PDB entry 7B8T | X-ray diffraction, 2.70 A resolution | chains B and C of the 6 polymer chains in the assembly

Chain B:
Protein: Multidrug efflux pump subunit AcrB
From: Escherichia coli (strain K12)
Reference sequence: P31224 (ACRB_ECOLI); numbering as in UniProt; present here: 39-329, 561-869
Chain sequence (613 residues; each row starts with the number of its first residue; note: 222 numbers in that range are skipped by the numbering (no residue carries them; nothing is unmodelled there)):
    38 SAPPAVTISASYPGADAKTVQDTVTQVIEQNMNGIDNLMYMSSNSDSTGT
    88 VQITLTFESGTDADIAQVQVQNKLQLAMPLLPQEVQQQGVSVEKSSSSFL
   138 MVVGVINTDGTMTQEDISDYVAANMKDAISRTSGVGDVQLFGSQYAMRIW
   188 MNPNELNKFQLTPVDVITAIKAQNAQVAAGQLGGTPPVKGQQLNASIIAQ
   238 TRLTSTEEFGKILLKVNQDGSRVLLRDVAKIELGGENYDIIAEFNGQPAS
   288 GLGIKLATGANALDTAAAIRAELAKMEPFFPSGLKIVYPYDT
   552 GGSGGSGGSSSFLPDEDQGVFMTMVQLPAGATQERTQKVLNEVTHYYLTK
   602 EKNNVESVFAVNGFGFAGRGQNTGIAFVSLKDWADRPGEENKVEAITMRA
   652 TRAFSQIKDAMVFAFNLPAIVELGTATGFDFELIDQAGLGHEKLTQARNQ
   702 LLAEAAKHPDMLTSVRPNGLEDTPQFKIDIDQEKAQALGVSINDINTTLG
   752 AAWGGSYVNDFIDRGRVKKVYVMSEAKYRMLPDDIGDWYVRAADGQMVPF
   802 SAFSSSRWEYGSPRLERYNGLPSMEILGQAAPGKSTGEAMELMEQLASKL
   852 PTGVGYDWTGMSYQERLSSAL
Unresolved in the structure: 38, 552-568, 669-677, 865-872
Sequence notes: expression tag (38, 870-872); linker (552-560)
Reported in the primary citation:
  - binding site for Levofloxacin: Phe178, Phe610, Phe615, Phe628
  - mutagenesis - F136A: unchanged growth in response to chloramphenicol
  - mutagenesis - F136A, F178A: unchanged growth in response to tetraphenylphosphonium

Chain C:
Protein: Multidrug efflux pump subunit AcrB
From: Escherichia coli (strain K12)
Reference sequence: P31224 (ACRB_ECOLI); numbering as in UniProt; present here: 39-327, 561-869
Chain sequence (613 residues; row label = number of the first residue in the row; note: 222 numbers in that range are skipped by the numbering (no residue carries them; nothing is unmodelled there)):
    38 SAPPAVTISASYPGADAKTVQDTVTQVIEQNMNGIDNLMYMSSNSDSTGT
    88 VQITLTFESGTDADIAQVQVQNKLQLAMPLLPQEVQQQGVSVEKSSSSFL
   138 MVVGVINTDGTMTQEDISDYVAANMKDAISRTSGVGDVQLFGSQYAMRIW
   188 MNPNELNKFQLTPVDVITAIKAQNAQVAAGQLGGTPPVKGQQLNASIIAQ
   238 TRLTSTEEFGKILLKVNQDGSRVLLRDVAKIELGGENYDIIAEFNGQPAS
   288 GLGIKLATGANALDTAAAIRAELAKMEPFFPSGLKIVYPY
   550 DTGGSGGSGGSSSFLPDEDQGVFMTMVQLPAGATQERTQKVLNEVTHYYL
   600 TKEKNNVESVFAVNGFGFAGRGQNTGIAFVSLKDWADRPGEENKVEAITM
   650 RATRAFSQIKDAMVFAFNLPAIVELGTATGFDFELIDQAGLGHEKLTQAR
   700 NQLLAEAAKHPDMLTSVRPNGLEDTPQFKIDIDQEKAQALGVSINDINTT
   750 LGAAWGGSYVNDFIDRGRVKKVYVMSEAKYRMLPDDIGDWYVRAADGQMV
   800 PFSAFSSSRWEYGSPRLERYNGLPSMEILGQAAPGKSTGEAMELMEQLAS
   850 KLPTGVGYDWTGMSYQERLSSAL
Unresolved in the structure: 38, 550-569, 667-678, 865-872
Sequence notes: expression tag (38, 870-872); linker (552-560)
Ligand contacts: Levofloxacin (LFX; (3S)-9-fluoro-3-methyl-10-(4-methylpiperazin-1-yl)-7-oxo-2,3-dihydro-7H-[1,4]oxazino[2,3,4-ij]quinoline-6-carboxylic acid): Phe136, Val139, Gln176, Phe178, Ile277, Ala279, Tyr327, Met573, Phe610, Val612, Phe615, Phe628
Reported in the primary citation:
  - binding site for Levofloxacin: Phe178, Phe610, Phe615, Phe628
  - mutagenesis - F136A: unchanged growth in response to Levofloxacin
  - mutagenesis - F136A: unchanged growth in response to chloramphenicol
  - mutagenesis - Y327A, F610A: decreased growth in response to Levofloxacin
  - mutagenesis - F136A, F178A: unchanged growth in response to tetraphenylphosphonium

Chain B / chain C interface:
Contacting residue pairs (116; chain B residue first):
  Val105(B) with Val105(C), hydrophobic; Asn109(C)
  Gln108(B) with Asn109(C); Lys110(C); Leu113(C)
  Asn109(B) with Asn109(C)
  Gln112(B) with Asn109(C), hydrogen bond; Gln112(C); Leu113(C)
  Met115(B) with Leu113(C); Pro116(C), hydrophobic
  Gln123(B) with Pro116(C); Leu117(C)
  Gln124(B) with Leu117(C)
  Val127(B) with Leu113(C), hydrophobic
  Val129(B) with Lys110(C), hydrogen bond (backbone-side chain)
  Asp164(B) with Gln67(C)
  Ser167(B) with Asn70(C); Gly71(C), hydrogen bond (backbone-backbone)
  Arg168(B) with Met69(C); Leu75(C); Met78(C); Asn820(C), hydrogen bond (side chain-backbone)
  Ala209(B) with Ile743(C)
  Gln210(B) with Gln733(C); Gln737(C)
  Gln213(B) with Thr56(C), hydrogen bond; Thr60(C)
  Val214(B) with Asp53(C); Thr56(C); Asn747(C)
  Ala215(B) with Tyr49(C), hydrophobic; Gly51(C); Ala52(C), hydrophobic; Gly751(C)
  Ala216(B) with Gly51(C), hydrogen bond (backbone-backbone); Leu750(C), hydrophobic; Trp754(C)
  Gly217(B) with Gly51(C), hydrogen bond (backbone-backbone); Trp754(C); Gly755(C)
  Gln218(B) with Ser84(C), hydrogen bond (side chain-backbone); Gln622(C); Trp754(C)
  Leu219(B) with Phe727(C), hydrophobic; Trp754(C), hydrophobic; Met781(C); Leu782(C); Pro783(C)
  Gly220(B) with Gln622(C), hydrogen bond (backbone-side chain); Arg780(C); Met781(C), hydrogen bond (backbone-backbone)
  Gly221(B) with Gln622(C); Arg780(C), hydrogen bond (backbone-side chain); Met781(C)
  Thr222(B) with Tyr275(C), hydrogen bond (side chain-backbone); Asp276(C); Gln584(C); Gln622(C); Arg780(C)
  Pro223(B) with Trp187(C), hydrophobic; Tyr275(C); Ala777(C); Arg780(C), hydrogen bond (backbone-side chain)
  Pro224(B) with Gln584(C); Met781(C), hydrophobic
  Val225(B) with Ala777(C), hydrophobic; Lys778(C); Met781(C), hydrophobic
  Lys226(B) with Glu585(C)
  Gly227(B) with Glu585(C), hydrogen bond (backbone-side chain)
  Gln228(B) with Thr583(C), hydrogen bond (backbone-side chain); Glu585(C); Met781(C), hydrogen bond (side chain-backbone); Leu782(C)
  Gln229(B) with Gly581(C); Thr583(C), hydrogen bond (backbone-side chain); Arg586(C)
  Leu230(B) with Thr583(C); Leu782(C), hydrophobic
  Asn231(B) with Gly581(C); Gln622(C)
  Ala232(B) with Pro725(C); Trp809(C), hydrophobic
  Ser233(B) with Gln726(C); Phe727(C), hydrogen bond (backbone-backbone)
  Ile234(B) with Phe727(C); Ile729(C), hydrophobic; Trp754(C), hydrophobic
  Ile235(B) with Asp53(C); Gln726(C); Phe727(C), hydrogen bond (backbone-backbone); Lys728(C); Ile729(C), hydrogen bond (backbone-backbone)
  Ala236(B) with Lys728(C), hydrogen bond (backbone-side chain); Ile729(C)
  Gln237(B) with Asn747(C), hydrogen bond
  Arg239(B) with Asp59(C), hydrogen bond (side chain-backbone); Thr60(C)
  Leu250(B) with Glu734(C); Gln737(C), hydrogen bond (backbone-side chain)
  Leu251(B) with Gln737(C)
  Lys252(B) with Gln737(C)
  Arg259(B) with Glu734(C), salt bridge
  Lys312(B) with Asp858(C), salt bridge
  Phe316(B) with Gln687(C); Val855(C); Gly856(C)
  Ile763(B) with Asp59(C)
  Arg765(B) with Gly689(C)
  Gly766(B) with Gln63(C), hydrogen bond (backbone-side chain)
  Arg767(B) with Gln63(C); Gln67(C)
  Val768(B) with Asp59(C); Gln63(C), hydrogen bond (backbone-side chain); Gln67(C), hydrogen bond (backbone-side chain)
Also at the interface, not in a pair above, chain B (60 interface residues in all): Leu111, Gly126, Lys131, Asn161, Ser170, Val172, Thr238, Val253, Gly257
Also at the interface, not in a pair above, chain C (71 interface residues in all): Pro50, Lys55, Glu66, Ile72, Asp73, Asn74, Thr85, Ala582, Ile731, Met774, Arg818, Gly821, Gly854

Overview:
Chain B and chain C form an interface of 60 and 71 residues respectively, with 27 hydrogen bonds and 2 salt
bridges. Polar pairs include Arg259(B)-Glu734(C), Lys312(B)-Asp858(C) and Gln112(B)-Asn109(C). From the paper:
a binding site for Levofloxacin at Phe178(B), Phe610(B) and Phe178(C) among others; Y327A and F610A of chain C
reduce growth in response to Levofloxacin; 6 substitutions were tested in all.
Chain B and chain C are both Multidrug efflux pump subunit AcrB (Escherichia coli (strain K12)); the
structure, Levofloxacin bound structure of bacterial efflux pump, was determined by X-ray diffraction together
with 7B8P, 7B8Q, 7B8R and 7B8S from the same study.
